Entry 7JN3 (electron microscopy, 3.21 A resolution); this record covers chains A and G of the 12 polymer chains in the assembly.

== Chain A (and G) ==
Protein: integrase
Organism: Rous sarcoma virus (strain Schmidt-Ruppin A)
Notes: EC 3.4.23.-, 2.7.7.49, 2.7.7.7, 3.1.26.4, 2.7.7.-, 3.1.-.-; chain G of this document is another copy of the same molecule, construct and numbering; everything in this record applies to it too
UniProtKB: P03354 (POL_RSVP); residues 1-278 here correspond to UniProt positions 1281-1558 (UniProt number = residue number + 1280)
Sequence (278 residues; each row starts with the number of its first residue):
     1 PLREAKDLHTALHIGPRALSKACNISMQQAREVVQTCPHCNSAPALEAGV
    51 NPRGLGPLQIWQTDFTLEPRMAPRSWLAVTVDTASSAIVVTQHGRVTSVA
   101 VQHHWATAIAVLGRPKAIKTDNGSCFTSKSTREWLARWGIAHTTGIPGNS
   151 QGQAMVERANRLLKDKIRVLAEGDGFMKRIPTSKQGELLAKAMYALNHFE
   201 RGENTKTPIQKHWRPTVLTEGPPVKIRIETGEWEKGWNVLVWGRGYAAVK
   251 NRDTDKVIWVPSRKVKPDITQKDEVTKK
Disordered / not traced: 270-278 (chain G: 1-51, 213-220, 270-278)
Sequence notes: variant Lys-166 (Arg1446 in P03354)
Swiss-Prot annotation at these positions:
  - DNA-binding region: Pro-222 to Thr-270 (Integrase-type)
  - region: Asp-268 to Lys-278 (Involved in homooctamerization)
  - binding site (Zn(2+)): His-9, His-13, Cys-37, Cys-40
  - binding site (Mg(2+)): Asp-64, Asp-121, Glu-157
Metal / ion sites: Zn2+: His-9, His-13, Cys-37, Cys-40; Mg2+ site 1: Asp-64, Glu-157 (together with ZZX); Mg2+ site 2: Asp-64, Asp-121 (together with ZZX)
Residues lining bound ligands: ZZX ((6S)-2-(3-chloro-4-fluorobenzyl)-8-ethyl-10-hydroxy-N,6-dimethyl-1,9-dioxo-1,2,6,7,8,9-hexahydropyrazino[1',2':1,5]pyrrolo[2,3-d]pyridazine-4-carboxamide): Asp-64, Phe-65, Asp-121, Ser-150, Gln-151, Ala-154, Glu-157
From the paper describing this entry:
  - Mg2+ coordination: Asp-64, Asp-121, Glu-157
  - catalytic residues: Asp-64, Asp-121, Glu-157
  - binding site for ZZX: Ser-150, Gln-151
  - binding site for the 18-nt DNA strand: Gln-151
  - mutagenesis - R263A: abolished binding to octameric CSC
  - mutagenesis - R263K: decreased binding to octameric CSC
  - mutagenesis - S262R: decreased binding to octameric CSC intasomes
  - mutagenesis - S262P: abolished expression

== Interface between chain A and chain G ==
Residue-residue contacts (18; chain A residue first):
  Ser-42(A) / Pro-267(G)
  Ala-43(A) / Lys-266(G)
  Leu-46(A) / Trp-233(G)  hydrophobic
  Leu-46(A) / Lys-266(G)
  Glu-47(A) / Ser-262(G)  hydrogen bond (backbone-side chain)
  Glu-47(A) / Arg-263(G)  hydrogen bond (backbone-backbone)
  Glu-47(A) / Val-265(G)
  Ala-48(A) / Ser-262(G)
  Gly-49(A) / Gly-245(G)
  Gly-49(A) / Ser-262(G)  hydrogen bond (backbone-side chain)
  Ile-146(A) / Tyr-246(G)  hydrophobic
  Ile-146(A) / Trp-259(G)
  Ile-146(A) / Val-260(G)
  Ile-146(A) / Pro-261(G)
  Asn-149(A) / Pro-261(G)
  Gln-151(A) / Arg-263(G)
  Glu-229(A) / Trp-242(G)
  Ile-258(A) / Arg-244(G)
Interface residues without a listed pair, chain A (14 interface residues in all): Pro-38, Asn-41, Val-260
Interface residues without a listed pair, chain G (14 interface residues in all): Ile-269
The authors on this interface:
  - pairs named by the authors: Arg-263(G)/Gln-151(A)

== Overview ==
The chain A/chain G interface involves 14 residues from each chain, with 3 hydrogen bonds. Polar pairs include
Glu-47(A)/Ser-262(G), Gly-49(A)/Ser-262(G) and Glu-47(A)/Arg-263(G). The authors report a contact between
Arg-263(G) and Gln-151(A). From the paper: catalytic residues Asp-64(A), Asp-121(A) and Glu-157(A); R263A of
chain A abolishes binding to octameric CSC; 4 substitutions were tested in all.
Chain A and chain G are both integrase (Rous sarcoma virus (strain Schmidt-Ruppin A)); the structure, Cryo-EM
structure of Rous sarcoma virus cleaved synaptic complex (CSC) with HIV-1 integrase strand transfer inhibitor
..., was determined by electron microscopy, deposited together with 7KU7 and 7KUI.
